PDB entry 1PH6 | X-ray diffraction, 2.10 A resolution | chains D and A of the 5 polymer chains in the assembly

Chain D:
Molecule: 11-nt DNA strand
Sequence (11 nucleotides; numbered 2 to 12; the number before each row is that of its first residue):
     2 GGGTTTTGTG G

Chain A:
Name: Telomere-binding protein alpha subunit
Source organism: Sterkiella nova
Reference sequence: P29549 (TEBA_OXYNO); numbering as in UniProt (aligned over 35-495)
Amino-acid sequence (461 residues; numbered 35 to 495; the number before each row is that of its first residue):
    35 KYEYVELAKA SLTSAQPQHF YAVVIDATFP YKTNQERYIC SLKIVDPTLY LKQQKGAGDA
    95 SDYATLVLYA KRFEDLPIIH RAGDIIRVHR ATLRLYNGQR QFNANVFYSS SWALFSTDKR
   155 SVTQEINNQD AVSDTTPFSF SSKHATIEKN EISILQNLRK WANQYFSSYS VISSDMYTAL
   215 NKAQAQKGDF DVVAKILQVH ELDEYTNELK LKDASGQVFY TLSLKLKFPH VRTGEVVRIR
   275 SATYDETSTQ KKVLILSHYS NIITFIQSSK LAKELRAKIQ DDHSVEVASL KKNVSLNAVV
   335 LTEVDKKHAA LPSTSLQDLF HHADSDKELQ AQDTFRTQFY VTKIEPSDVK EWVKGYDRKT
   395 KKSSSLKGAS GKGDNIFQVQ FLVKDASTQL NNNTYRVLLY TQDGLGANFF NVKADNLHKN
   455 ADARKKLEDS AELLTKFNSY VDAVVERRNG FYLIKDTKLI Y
Not modelled in the structure: 88-92, 402-405
Reported in the primary citation:
  - binding site for the 11-nt DNA strand (chain D): Thr240

Chain D / chain A interface:
Residue-residue contacts - 47 pairs, chain D then chain A:
  DG2(D) - Tyr65(A)  sugar contact
  DG2(D) - Ser75(A)  hydrogen bond to the phosphate
  DG2(D) - Val101(A)  sugar contact
  DG2(D) - Tyr130(A)  stacking on the base
  DG2(D) - Gln135(A)  hydrogen bond to the base
  DG3(D) - Asp60(A)  base contact
  DG3(D) - Ser75(A)  hydrogen bond to the phosphate
  DG3(D) - Lys77(A)  hydrogen bond to the base
  DG3(D) - Asp223(A)  hydrogen bond to the base
  DG3(D) - Phe224(A)  base contact
  DG3(D) - Asp225(A)  hydrogen bond to the base
  DG3(D) - Arg272(A)  base contact
  DG3(D) - Arg274(A)  salt bridge to the phosphate
  DG4(D) - Thr62(A)  base contact
  DG4(D) - Tyr65(A)  base contact
  DG4(D) - Asp223(A)  hydrogen bond to the base
  DG4(D) - Arg274(A)  hydrogen bond to the base
  DG4(D) - Ser275(A)  base contact
  DG4(D) - Tyr293(A)  stacking on the base
  DT5(D) - Lys66(A)  sugar contact
  DT5(D) - His292(A)  hydrogen bond to the sugar
  DT5(D) - Tyr293(A)  hydrogen bond to the base
  DT6(D) - Lys66(A)  phosphate contact
  DT6(D) - Thr67(A)  sugar contact
  DT6(D) - Asn68(A)  phosphate contact
  DT6(D) - His292(A)  stacking on the base
  DT7(D) - Lys66(A)  salt bridge to the phosphate
  DT7(D) - Asn68(A)  phosphate contact
  DT7(D) - Gln69(A)  phosphate contact
  DT8(D) - Lys66(A)  base contact
  DT8(D) - Tyr72(A)  hydrogen bond to the base
  DT10(D) - Tyr239(A)  stacking on the base
  DT10(D) - Thr240(A)  hydrogen bond to the base
  DT10(D) - Leu258(A)  phosphate contact
  DG11(D) - Phe63(A)  base contact
  DG11(D) - Ile112(A)  base contact
  DG11(D) - His114(A)  base contact
  DG11(D) - Leu258(A)  sugar contact
  DG11(D) - Leu260(A)  hydrogen bond to the base
  DG11(D) - Lys261(A)  hydrogen bond to the base
  DG12(D) - Phe63(A)  sugar contact
  DG12(D) - Pro64(A)  sugar contact
  DG12(D) - Tyr65(A)  phosphate contact
  DG12(D) - Lys66(A)  hydrogen bond to the phosphate
  DG12(D) - Phe107(A)  sugar contact
  DG12(D) - Lys261(A)  salt bridge to the phosphate
  DG12(D) - His292(A)  hydrogen bond to the phosphate
Other interface residues (no listed pair), chain A (36 interface residues in all): Ile73, Tyr103, Arg128, Pro263, Ser291

Overview:
10 residues of chain D face 36 of chain A across their interface, with 16 hydrogen bonds, 3 salt bridges and 4
aromatic stacking contacts. Polar contacts include DG2(D)-Gln135(A), DG3(D)-Lys77(A) and DG3(D)-Asp223(A). The
paper reports a binding site for the 11-nt DNA strand (chain D) at Thr240(A).
Here chain D is an 11-nt DNA strand and chain A is Telomere-binding protein alpha subunit (Sterkiella nova).
Entry 1PH6 (Crystal Structure of THE OXYTRICHA NOVA TELOMERE END-BINDING PROTEIN COMPLEXED WITH NONCOGNATE
SSDNA GGGGTTTTGTGG) was determined by X-ray diffraction together with 1PA6, 1PH1, 1PH2, 1PH3, 1PH5, 1PH7 and 3
further entries from the same study.
